PDB entry 5OI7 | X-ray diffraction, 1.67 A resolution | chains A and B

Chain A (and B):
Name: Centrosomal protein of 85 kDa
From: Homo sapiens
Notes: chain B of this document is another copy of the same molecule, construct and numbering; everything in this record applies to it too
UniProt: Q6P2H3 (CEP85_HUMAN); numbering as in UniProt (aligned over 570-656)
Amino-acid sequence (88 residues; numbered 569 to 656; the number before each row is that of its first residue):
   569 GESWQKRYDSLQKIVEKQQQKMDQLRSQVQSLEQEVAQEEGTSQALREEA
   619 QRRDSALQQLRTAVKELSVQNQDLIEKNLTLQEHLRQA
Differences from the reference sequence: expression tag (569)
Swiss-Prot annotation at these positions:
  - modified residue: Ser-623 (Phosphoserine)
  - mutagenesis: Gln-640 (Q640A: Strongly reduced interaction with STIL. Strongly reduced interaction with STIL; when associated with A-644. Does not affect interaction wit PLKA; when associated with A-644), Glu-644 (E644A: Strongly reduced interaction with STIL. Strongly reduced interaction with STIL; when associated with A-640. Does not affect interaction wit PLKA; when associated with A-644)
From the paper describing this entry:
  - mutagenesis - Q640A, E644A: unchanged localization
  - mutagenesis - Q640A/E644A: decreased signaling in response to PLK4
  - mutagenesis - Q640A, Q640A/E644A, E644A: decreased binding to STIL

How chain A and chain B interact:
Contacting residue pairs (97):
  Trp-572(A) / Trp-572(B)
  Trp-572(A) / Gln-573(B)
  Trp-572(A) / Tyr-576(B)  hydrophobic
  Gln-573(A) / Trp-572(B)
  Arg-575(A) / Tyr-576(B)
  Tyr-576(A) / Trp-572(B)  hydrophobic
  Tyr-576(A) / Arg-575(B)
  Tyr-576(A) / Tyr-576(B)
  Tyr-576(A) / Leu-579(B)  hydrophobic
  Leu-579(A) / Tyr-576(B)
  Leu-579(A) / Leu-579(B)  hydrophobic
  Leu-579(A) / Gln-580(B)
  Leu-579(A) / Val-583(B)  hydrophobic
  Gln-580(A) / Leu-579(B)
  Val-583(A) / Leu-579(B)  hydrophobic
  Val-583(A) / Val-583(B)  hydrophobic
  Val-583(A) / Gln-586(B)  hydrogen bond (backbone-side chain)
  Gln-586(A) / Val-583(B)  hydrogen bond (side chain-backbone)
  Gln-586(A) / Gln-586(B)  hydrogen bond
  Gln-586(A) / Gln-587(B)  hydrogen bond
  Gln-586(A) / Met-590(B)
  Gln-587(A) / Gln-586(B)  hydrogen bond
  Lys-589(A) / Met-590(B)
  Met-590(A) / Gln-586(B)
  Met-590(A) / Lys-589(B)
  Met-590(A) / Leu-593(B)  hydrophobic
  Leu-593(A) / Met-590(B)
  Leu-593(A) / Leu-593(B)  hydrophobic
  Arg-594(A) / Lys-589(B)
  Arg-594(A) / Leu-593(B)
  Gln-596(A) / Val-597(B)
  Gln-596(A) / Glu-601(B)
  Val-597(A) / Gln-596(B)
  Val-597(A) / Val-597(B)  hydrophobic
  Val-597(A) / Leu-600(B)  hydrophobic
  Leu-600(A) / Val-597(B)  hydrophobic
  Leu-600(A) / Leu-600(B)  hydrophobic
  Leu-600(A) / Glu-601(B)
  Glu-601(A) / Gln-596(B)
  Glu-601(A) / Leu-600(B)
  Glu-603(A) / Val-604(B)
  Val-604(A) / Leu-600(B)
  Val-604(A) / Glu-603(B)
  Val-604(A) / Val-604(B)  hydrophobic
  Glu-607(A) / Glu-607(B)
  Glu-607(A) / Glu-608(B)
  Glu-607(A) / Ser-611(B)  hydrogen bond
  Glu-608(A) / Glu-607(B)
  Thr-610(A) / Ser-611(B)
  Ser-611(A) / Glu-607(B)  hydrogen bond
  Ser-611(A) / Thr-610(B)
  Ser-611(A) / Ser-611(B)
  Ser-611(A) / Leu-614(B)
  Leu-614(A) / Ser-611(B)
  Leu-614(A) / Leu-614(B)  hydrophobic
  Leu-614(A) / Arg-615(B)
  Arg-615(A) / Thr-610(B)
  Arg-621(A) / Ala-618(B)
  Arg-621(A) / Arg-621(B)
  Arg-621(A) / Asp-622(B)  salt bridge
  Arg-621(A) / Leu-625(B)
  Asp-622(A) / Arg-621(B)  salt bridge
  Ala-624(A) / Leu-625(B)  hydrophobic
  Leu-625(A) / Arg-621(B)
  Leu-625(A) / Ala-624(B)
  Leu-625(A) / Leu-625(B)  hydrophobic
  Leu-625(A) / Leu-628(B)  hydrophobic
  Leu-628(A) / Leu-625(B)  hydrophobic
  Leu-628(A) / Leu-628(B)  hydrophobic
  Leu-628(A) / Arg-629(B)
  Arg-629(A) / Leu-628(B)
  Val-632(A) / Val-632(B)  hydrophobic
  Val-632(A) / Leu-635(B)
  Leu-635(A) / Val-632(B)
  Leu-635(A) / Leu-635(B)  hydrophobic
  Leu-635(A) / Ser-636(B)
  Ser-636(A) / Leu-635(B)
  Asn-639(A) / Leu-635(B)  hydrogen bond (side chain-backbone)
  Asn-639(A) / Gln-638(B)  hydrogen bond
  Asn-639(A) / Asn-639(B)  hydrogen bond
  Asn-639(A) / Leu-642(B)
  Leu-642(A) / Asn-639(B)
  Leu-642(A) / Leu-642(B)  hydrophobic
  Leu-642(A) / Ile-643(B)  hydrophobic
  Ile-643(A) / Leu-642(B)  hydrophobic
  Asn-646(A) / Leu-642(B)  hydrogen bond (side chain-backbone)
  Asn-646(A) / Lys-645(B)
  Asn-646(A) / Asn-646(B)  hydrogen bond
  Asn-646(A) / Leu-649(B)
  Leu-649(A) / Asn-646(B)
  Leu-649(A) / Leu-649(B)  hydrophobic
  Leu-649(A) / Gln-650(B)
  Gln-650(A) / Leu-649(B)
  Leu-653(A) / Leu-649(B)  hydrophobic
  Leu-653(A) / His-652(B)
  Leu-653(A) / Leu-653(B)  hydrophobic
  Leu-653(A) / Ala-656(B)  hydrophobic
Also at the interface, not in a pair above, chain A (46 interface residues in all): Ile-582, Ala-631, Gln-638, Lys-645, His-652
Also at the interface, not in a pair above, chain B (48 interface residues in all): Ile-582, Arg-594, Ala-631

Summary:
Chain A and chain B form an interface of 46 and 48 residues respectively, with 12 hydrogen bonds and 2 salt
bridges. Polar pairs include Arg-621(A)/Asp-622(B), Val-583(A)/Gln-586(B) and Gln-586(A)/Gln-586(B). From the
paper: Q640A, Q640A/E644A and E644A of chain A reduce binding to STIL; Q640A/E644A of chain A reduce signaling
in response to PLK4.
Chain A and chain B are both Centrosomal protein of 85 kDa (Homo sapiens); the structure, Human CEP85 - coiled
coil domain 4, was determined by X-ray diffraction together with 5OI9 and 5OID from the same study.
